5GAI - chains P and R of the 27 polymer chains in the assembly; structure by electron microscopy, 10.50 A resolution (very low resolution: no residue pairs are listed; an interface is given only as per-side residue counts).

Chain P (and R):
Name: Peptidoglycan hydrolase gp4
From: Enterobacteria phage P22
Notes: chain R of this document is another copy of the same molecule, construct and numbering; everything in this record applies to it too
Reference sequence: P26746 (EXLYS_BPP22); residues 14-159 here correspond to UniProt positions 5-150 (UniProt number = residue number - 9)
Amino-acid sequence (146 residues; row label = number of the first residue in the row):
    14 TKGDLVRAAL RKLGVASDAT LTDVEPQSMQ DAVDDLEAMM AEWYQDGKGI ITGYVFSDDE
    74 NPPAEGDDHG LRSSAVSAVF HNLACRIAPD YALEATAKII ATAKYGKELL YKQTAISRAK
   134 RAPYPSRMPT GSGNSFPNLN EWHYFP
Differences from the reference sequence: engineered mutation Pro150 (Ala141 in P26746)

Chain P / chain R interface:
At this resolution (10 A) residue pairs are not listed: 25 residues of chain P and 24 of chain R lie at the interface.

In short:
Chain P and chain R form an interface of 25 and 24 residues respectively.
Chain P and chain R are both Peptidoglycan hydrolase gp4 (Enterobacteria phage P22); the structure,
Probabilistic Structural Models of Mature P22 Bacteriophage Portal, Hub, and Tailspike proteins, was
determined by electron microscopy.
